Entry 6L55 (X-ray diffraction, 1.78 A resolution); this record covers chains C and F of the 4 polymer chains in the assembly.

# Chain C (and F)
Protein: Ferritin
From: Tegillarca granosa
Notes: EC 1.16.3.1; chain F of this document is another copy of the same molecule, construct and numbering; everything in this record applies to it too
UniProtKB: D3JCC5 (D3JCC5_TEGGR); residues 1-172 here = UniProt positions 1-172
Chain sequence (172 residues; numbered 1 to 172; the number before each row is that of its first residue):
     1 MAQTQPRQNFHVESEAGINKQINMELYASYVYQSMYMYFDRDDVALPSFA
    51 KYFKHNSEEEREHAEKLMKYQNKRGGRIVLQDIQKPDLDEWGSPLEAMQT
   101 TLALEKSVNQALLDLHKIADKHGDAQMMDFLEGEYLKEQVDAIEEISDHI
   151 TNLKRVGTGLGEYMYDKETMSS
Unresolved in the structure: 1-2
Bound ions: Fe ion site 1: Glu25, Glu60, His63; Na+ near Asp40 (its only coordinating residue here); Fe ion site 2: Glu132 (shared with 1 residue of chain B; 1 residue of chain G)
From the paper describing this entry:
  - catalytic residues: Glu25, Tyr32, Glu60, His63, Glu105, Gln139 (by similarity / conservation)
  - mutagenesis - D129A/E132A: decreased catalytic activity on iron oxidation
  - mutagenesis - E168A: unchanged catalytic activity on iron oxidation
  - mutagenesis - D129A/E132A, E168A: decreased binding to copper

# Chain C / chain F interface
Contacting residue pairs - 23 pairs, chain C then chain F:
  Ser147(C) with Asp42(F)
  Asp148(C) with Asp42(F); Ala45(F)
  Thr151(C) with Asp42(F), hydrogen bond (side chain-backbone); Asp43(F); Val44(F); Ala45(F)
  Asn152(C) with Ala45(F), hydrogen bond (side chain-backbone); Tyr163(F)
  Arg155(C) with Val44(F), hydrogen bond (side chain-backbone); Leu46(F); Gly159(F); Leu160(F); Glu162(F), salt bridge
  Val156(C) with Leu160(F), hydrophobic; Tyr163(F), hydrophobic
  Leu160(C) with Leu160(F), hydrophobic
  Met164(C) with Met164(F), hydrophobic
  Tyr165(C) with Tyr163(F)
  Glu168(C) with Tyr163(F); Lys167(F)
  Thr169(C) with Tyr163(F), hydrogen bond; Lys167(F), hydrogen bond
Also at the interface, not in a pair above, chain C (12 interface residues in all): Gly161
Also at the interface, not in a pair above, chain F (14 interface residues in all): Arg41, Pro94, Glu168

# In short
Chain C and chain F form an interface of 12 and 14 residues respectively; the contacts include 5 hydrogen
bonds and 1 salt bridge. Polar contacts include Arg155(C)-Glu162(F), Thr151(C)-Asp42(F) and
Asn152(C)-Ala45(F). The paper reports catalytic residues Glu25(C), Tyr32(C) and Glu60(C) among others;
D129A/E132A and E168A of chain C reduce binding to copper.
Chain C and chain F are both Ferritin (Tegillarca granosa); the structure, Recombinant Tegillarca granosa
ferritin, was determined by X-ray diffraction, deposited together with 6L56, 6KZY and 6L58.
